PDB entry 5MY1 | electron microscopy, 7.60 A resolution (low resolution: residue-level contacts below are approximate; hydrogen-bond / salt-bridge calls are withheld) | chains A and J of the 26 polymer chains in the assembly

Chain A:
Molecule: 16S ribosomal RNA
Organism: Escherichia coli K-12
Sequence (1542 nucleotides; row label = number of the first residue in the row):
     1 AAAUUGAAGAGUUUGAUCAUGGCUCAGAUUGAACGCUGGCGGCAGGCCUA
    51 ACACAUGCAAGUCGAACGGUAACAGGAAGAAGCUUGCUUCUUUGCUGACG
   101 AGUGGCGGACGGGUGAGUAAUGUCUGGGAAACUGCCUGAUGGAGGGGGAU
   151 AACUACUGGAAACGGUAGCUAAUACCGCAUAACGUCGCAAGACCAAAGAG
   201 GGGGACCUUCGGGCCUCUUGCCAUCGGAUGUGCCCAGAUGGGAUUAGCUA
   251 GUAGGUGGGGUAACGGCUCACCUAGGCGACGAUCCCUAGCUGGUCUGAGA
   301 GGAUGACCAGCCACACUGGAACUGAGACACGGUCCAGACUCCUACGGGAG
   351 GCAGCAGUGGGGAAUAUUGCACAAUGGGCGCAAGCCUGAUGCAGCCAUGC
   401 CGCGUGUAUGAAGAAGGCCUUCGGGUUGUAAAGUACUUUCAGCGGGGAGG
   451 AAGGGAGUAAAGUUAAUACCUUUGCUCAUUGACGUUACCCGCAGAAGAAG
   501 CACCGGCUAACUCCGUGCCAGCAGCCGCGGUAAUACGGAGGGUGCAAGCG
   551 UUAAUCGGAAUUACUGGGCGUAAAGCGCACGCAGGCGGUUUGUUAAGUCA
   601 GAUGUGAAAUCCCCGGGCUCAACCUGGGAACUGCAUCUGAUACUGGCAAG
   651 CUUGAGUCUCGUAGAGGGGGGUAGAAUUCCAGGUGUAGCGGUGAAAUGCG
   701 UAGAGAUCUGGAGGAAUACCGGUGGCGAAGGCGGCCCCCUGGACGAAGAC
   751 UGACGCUCAGGUGCGAAAGCGUGGGGAGCAAACAGGAUUAGAUACCCUGG
   801 UAGUCCACGCCGUAAACGAUGUCGACUUGGAGGUUGUGCCCUUGAGGCGU
   851 GGCUUCCGGAGCUAACGCGUUAAGUCGACCGCCUGGGGAGUACGGCCGCA
   901 AGGUUAAAACUCAAAUGAAUUGACGGGGGCCCGCACAAGCGGUGGAGCAU
   951 GUGGUUUAAUUCGAUGCAACGCGAAGAACCUUACCUGGUCUUGACAUCCA
  1001 CGGAAGUUUUCAGAGAUGAGAAUGUGCCUUCGGGAACCGUGAGACAGGUG
  1051 CUGCAUGGCUGUCGUCAGCUCGUGUUGUGAAAUGUUGGGUUAAGUCCCGC
  1101 AACGAGCGCAACCCUUAUCCUUUGUUGCCAGCGGUCCGGCCGGGAACUCA
  1151 AAGGAGACUGCCAGUGAUAAACUGGAGGAAGGUGGGGAUGACGUCAAGUC
  1201 AUCAUGGCCCUUACGACCAGGGCUACACACGUGCUACAAUGGCGCAUACA
  1251 AAGAGAAGCGACCUCGCGAGAGCAAGCGGACCUCAUAAAGUGCGUCGUAG
  1301 UCCGGAUUGGAGUCUGCAACUCGACUCCAUGAAGUCGGAAUCGCUAGUAA
  1351 UCGUGGAUCAGAAUGCCACGGUGAAUACGUUCCCGGGCCUUGUACACACC
  1401 GCCCGUCACACCAUGGGAGUGGGUUGCAAAAGAAGUAGGUAGCUUAACCU
  1451 UCGGGAGGGCGCUUACCACUUUGUGAUUCAUGACUGGGGUGAAGUCGUAA
  1501 CAAGGUAACCGUAGGGGAACCUGCGGUUGGAUCACCUCCUUA
Disordered / not traced: 1-4, 1535-1542

Chain J:
Molecule: 30S ribosomal protein S10
Organism: Escherichia coli K-12
Reference sequence: P0A7R5 (RS10_ECOLI); residue numbers follow UniProt; this construct covers 1-103
Chain sequence (103 residues; row label = number of the first residue in the row):
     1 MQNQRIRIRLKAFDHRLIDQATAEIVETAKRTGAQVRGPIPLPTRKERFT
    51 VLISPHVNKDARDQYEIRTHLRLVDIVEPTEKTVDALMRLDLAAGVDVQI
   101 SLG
Disordered / not traced: 1-4, 103

How chain A and chain J interact:
Residue-residue contacts (64; chain A residue first):
  G963(A) with His56(J)
  A964(A) with Val57(J)
  A969(A) with Asn58(J)
  C972(A) with Val57(J); Lys59(J)
  G973(A) with Leu52(J); His56(J); Val57(J)
  A975(A) with Thr50(J)
  C1059(A) with Ile53(J); Pro55(J)
  U1060(A) with Ile53(J); Ser54(J); Pro55(J); Asn58(J)
  G1061(A) with Asn58(J)
  C1114(A) with Arg68(J)
  U1115(A) with Arg68(J)
  U1123(A) with Gly38(J); Pro39(J); Ile40(J); Pro41(J)
  G1124(A) with Arg37(J); Gly38(J); Ile40(J)
  U1125(A) with Arg37(J); Ile40(J); Leu42(J)
  U1126(A) with Arg9(J); Leu42(J); Leu73(J)
  A1150(A) with Pro41(J); Leu42(J); Pro43(J)
  A1151(A) with Pro41(J); Leu42(J); Pro43(J); Thr44(J); Lys46(J); Arg72(J)
  A1152(A) with His15(J); Thr44(J); His70(J); Arg72(J)
  G1198(A) with Ser54(J); Pro55(J); His56(J)
  U1199(A) with His56(J)
  A1252(A) with Arg48(J)
  G1253(A) with Lys46(J); Arg48(J)
  A1254(A) with Lys46(J); Glu47(J)
  G1255(A) with Arg45(J)
  G1279(A) with Arg9(J); Arg45(J); Gln99(J)
  A1280(A) with Arg9(J); Leu42(J); Pro43(J); Leu71(J)
  C1366(A) with Arg62(J)
  C1367(A) with Thr50(J)
  A1368(A) with Gln64(J)
Also at the interface, not in a pair above, chain A (33 interface residues in all): C970, G1058, A1188, U1202

Summary:
Chain A and chain J form an interface of 33 and 31 residues respectively.
Here chain A is 16S ribosomal RNA and chain J is 30S ribosomal protein S10, both from Escherichia coli K-12.
Entry 5MY1 (E. coli expressome) was determined by electron microscopy.
